PDB entry 2QMD | X-ray diffraction, 1.65 A resolution | chain A

# Chain A
Name: Beta-secretase 1
Source organism: Homo sapiens
Notes: EC 3.4.23.46; fragment: Extracellular domain, residues 55-447
UniProtKB: P56817 (BACE1_HUMAN); residue numbers follow UniProt; this construct covers 55-447
Sequence (395 residues; row label = number of the first residue in the row):
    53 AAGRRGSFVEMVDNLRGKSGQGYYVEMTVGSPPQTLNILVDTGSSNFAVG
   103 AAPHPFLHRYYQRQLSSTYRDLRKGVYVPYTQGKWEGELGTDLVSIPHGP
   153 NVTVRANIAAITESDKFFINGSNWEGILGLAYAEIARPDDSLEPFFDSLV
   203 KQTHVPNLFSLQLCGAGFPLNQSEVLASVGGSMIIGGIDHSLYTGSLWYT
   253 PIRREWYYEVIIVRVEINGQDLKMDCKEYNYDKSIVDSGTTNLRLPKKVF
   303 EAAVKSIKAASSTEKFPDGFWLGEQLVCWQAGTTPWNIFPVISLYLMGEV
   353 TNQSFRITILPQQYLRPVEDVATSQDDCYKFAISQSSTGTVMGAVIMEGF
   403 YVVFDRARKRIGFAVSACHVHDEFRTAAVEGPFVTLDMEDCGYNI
Not modelled in the structure: 53-57
Disulfides: Cys216-Cys420, Cys278-Cys443, Cys330-Cys380
Construct notes: expression tag (53-54)
Small-molecule neighbours:
  - CS7 (n'-[(1S,2R)-2-[(2R,4R)-4-(benzyloxy)pyrrolidin-2-yl]-1-(3,5-difluorobenzyl)-2-hydroxyethyl]-5-methyl-N,N-dipropylisophthalamide): Ser71, Gly72, Gln73, Gly74, Leu91, Asp93, Gly95, Ser96, Val130, Pro131, Tyr132, Thr133, Gln134, Gly135, Lys168, Phe169, Ile171, Trp176, Ile179, Ile187, Arg189, Tyr259, Ile287, Asp289, Gly291, Thr292, Thr293, Arg296
  - d(-)-tartaric acid (TAR): Arg68, Asn89, His110, Arg111, Asn175
UniProt features mapped onto this chain:
  - active site: Asp93, Asp289
  - modified residue (N6-acetyllysine): Lys126, Lys275, Lys279, Lys285, Lys299, Lys300, Lys307
  - glycosylation (N-linked (GlcNAc...) asparagine): Asn153, Asn172, Asn223, Asn354
  - mutagenesis: Asp93 (D93N: Decreases beta-cleaved soluble APP production), Asp284 (D284N: Almost abolishes beta-cleaved soluble APP production)

# Overview
Bound to chain A: compound CS7 and d(-)-tartaric acid. Curated annotation (UniProt) lists active-site residues
Asp93 and Asp289 and 2 mutagenesis sites.
Chain A is Beta-secretase 1 (Homo sapiens); the structure, Structure of BACE Bound to SCH722924, was
determined by X-ray diffraction together with 2QK5, 2QMF and 2QP8 from the same study.
